Entry 7PZZ (X-ray diffraction, 1.65 A resolution); this record covers chains A and B of the 4 polymer chains in the assembly.

[Chain A (and B)]
Protein: Serine hydroxymethyltransferase 2, mitochondrial
Source organism: Arabidopsis thaliana
Notes: EC 2.1.2.1; chain B of this document is another copy of the same molecule, construct and numbering; everything in this record applies to it too
UniProt: Q94C74 (GLYM2_ARATH); residues 41-517 here = UniProt positions 41-517
Amino-acid sequence (480 residues; numbered 38 to 517; the number before each row is that of its first residue):
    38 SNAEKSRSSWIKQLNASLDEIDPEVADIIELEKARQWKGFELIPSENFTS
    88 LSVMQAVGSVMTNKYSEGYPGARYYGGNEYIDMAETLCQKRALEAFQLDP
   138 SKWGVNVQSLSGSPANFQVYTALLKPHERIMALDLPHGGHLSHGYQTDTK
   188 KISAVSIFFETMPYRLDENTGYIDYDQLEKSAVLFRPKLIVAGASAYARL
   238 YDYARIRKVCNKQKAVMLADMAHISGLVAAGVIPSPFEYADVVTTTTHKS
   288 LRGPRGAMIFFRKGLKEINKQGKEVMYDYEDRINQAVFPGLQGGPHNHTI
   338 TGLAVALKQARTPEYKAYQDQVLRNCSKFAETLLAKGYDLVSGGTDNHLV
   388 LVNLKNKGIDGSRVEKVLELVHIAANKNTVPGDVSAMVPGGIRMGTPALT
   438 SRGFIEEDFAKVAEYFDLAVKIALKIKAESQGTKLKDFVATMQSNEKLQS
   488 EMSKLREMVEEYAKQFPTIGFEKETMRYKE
Not modelled in the structure: 38-42 (chain B: 38-43)
Modified positions: K286 ((2S)-2-amino-6-[[3-hydroxy-2-methyl-5-(phosphonooxymethyl)pyridin-4-yl]methylideneamino]hexanoic acid; LLP)
Sequence notes: expression tag (38-40)
UniProt features mapped onto this chain:
  - binding site (L-serine): S82, E104, Y112, H260, K286, R430
  - binding site (pemetrexed): S82, Y102, E104, Y112, S148 to S150, H177, S232, H260, G331, R430
  - binding site (methotrexate): E104, T184 to T186, K414
  - modified residue: K286 (N6-(pyridoxal phosphate)lysine)

[Interface between chain A and chain B]
Contacting residue pairs - 219 pairs, chain A then chain B:
  S43(A) with A354(B)
  R44(A) with G440(B)
  S46(A) with E351(B)
  W47(A) with E351(B); A354(B); Y355(B); Q358(B); T437(B), hydrogen bond (side chain-backbone); S438(B), hydrogen bond (side chain-backbone)
  I48(A) with S438(B); R439(B); G440(B); P504(B), hydrophobic
  Q50(A) with R289(B); T349(B), hydrogen bond
  L51(A) with S87(B); L88(B), hydrogen bond (backbone-backbone); R289(B); S438(B); I506(B), hydrophobic
  N52(A) with L88(B); T505(B), hydrogen bond (side chain-backbone); I506(B); G507(B), hydrogen bond (side chain-backbone); F508(B)
  A53(A) with L88(B); S89(B)
  S54(A) with Q92(B)
  L55(A) with S89(B); Q92(B), hydrogen bond (backbone-side chain); V342(B), hydrophobic
  I58(A) with S89(B); K345(B); Q346(B)
  D59(A) with R128(B), salt bridge; V342(B); K345(B)
  E61(A) with L124(B); R128(B), salt bridge
  V62(A) with L124(B), hydrophobic; R128(B); T338(B); V342(B), hydrophobic
  I65(A) with Y117(B); M120(B), hydrophobic; L124(B), hydrophobic
  I66(A) with S96(B)
  L68(A) with Y117(B)
  E69(A) with M98(B); Y117(B); I118(B)
  K70(A) with V97(B)
  R72(A) with K101(B); G114(B), hydrogen bond (side chain-backbone); Y117(B)
  Q73(A) with V97(B), hydrogen bond (side chain-backbone); N100(B), hydrogen bond
  E78(A) with K101(B)
  I80(A) with K101(B); Y112(B), hydrophobic; G113(B)
  S82(A) with Y102(B); Y112(B)
  E83(A) with N100(B); K101(B), salt bridge; Y102(B), hydrogen bond (side chain-backbone)
  N84(A) with N100(B)
  F85(A) with N100(B)
  T86(A) with T99(B); N100(B), hydrogen bond
  S87(A) with L51(B)
  L88(A) with L51(B), hydrogen bond (backbone-backbone); N52(B); A53(B)
  S89(A) with A53(B); L55(B); I58(B)
  M91(A) with G95(B); S96(B); V97(B)
  Q92(A) with S54(B); L55(B), hydrogen bond (side chain-backbone)
  V94(A) with V94(B); H335(B)
  G95(A) with M91(B); G95(B)
  S96(A) with I66(B); M91(B)
  V97(A) with K70(B); Q73(B), hydrogen bond (backbone-side chain); M91(B); F508(B), hydrophobic
  M98(A) with I66(B), hydrophobic; E69(B)
  T99(A) with T86(B); R292(B), hydrogen bond (backbone-side chain)
  N100(A) with Q73(B), hydrogen bond; E83(B); N84(B); F85(B); T86(B), hydrogen bond
  K101(A) with R72(B); E83(B), salt bridge; R292(B)
  Y102(A) with S82(B); E83(B), hydrogen bond (backbone-side chain); H285(B), hydrogen bond; K286(B); R292(B)
  Y111(A) with K414(B)
  Y112(A) with I80(B), hydrophobic; S82(B); N413(B)
  G113(A) with I80(B); E406(B)
  G114(A) with R72(B), hydrogen bond (backbone-side chain); E406(B), hydrogen bond (backbone-side chain)
  Y117(A) with I65(B); L68(B); E69(B); R72(B)
  I118(A) with E69(B)
  L124(A) with E61(B); V62(B), hydrophobic; I65(B), hydrophobic
  R128(A) with D59(B), salt bridge; E61(B), salt bridge; V62(B)
  L147(A) with L147(B), hydrophobic; S148(B); H333(B)
  S148(A) with L147(B); H333(B), hydrogen bond
  S150(A) with L328(B); Q329(B); G330(B), hydrogen bond (side chain-backbone)
  F154(A) with F195(B), hydrophobic
  T158(A) with A191(B); F195(B)
  P163(A) with I194(B), hydrophobic; F195(B), hydrophobic
  H164(A) with H164(B), hydrogen bond
  L178(A) with P326(B), hydrophobic
  K187(A) with Q322(B), hydrogen bond
  I189(A) with P326(B), hydrophobic; G327(B)
  S190(A) with G327(B)
  A191(A) with T158(B); G327(B), hydrogen bond (backbone-backbone); L328(B), hydrophobic
  I194(A) with P163(B), hydrophobic
  F195(A) with F154(B), hydrophobic; T158(B); P163(B), hydrophobic; F195(B), hydrophobic; F196(B), hydrophobic
  F196(A) with F195(B), hydrophobic
  H285(A) with Y102(B), hydrogen bond
  K286(A) with Y102(B); G330(B); G331(B)
  R289(A) with L51(B)
  R292(A) with T99(B), hydrogen bond (side chain-backbone); K101(B), hydrogen bond (side chain-backbone); Y102(B); P332(B); H333(B); H335(B)
  Q322(A) with K187(B)
  P326(A) with L178(B), hydrophobic; I189(B), hydrophobic; S190(B)
  G327(A) with I189(B); S190(B); A191(B), hydrogen bond (backbone-backbone)
  L328(A) with S150(B); A191(B), hydrophobic
  Q329(A) with S150(B)
  G330(A) with S150(B), hydrogen bond (backbone-side chain); K286(B)
  G331(A) with K286(B)
  P332(A) with R292(B)
  H333(A) with L147(B); S148(B), hydrogen bond; R292(B)
  H335(A) with V94(B); R292(B)
  T338(A) with V62(B)
  V342(A) with L55(B), hydrophobic; D59(B); V62(B), hydrophobic
  K345(A) with I58(B); D59(B)
  E351(A) with S46(B), hydrogen bond; W47(B); Q50(B), hydrogen bond
  A354(A) with W47(B)
  Y355(A) with W47(B), hydrophobic
  Q358(A) with W47(B)
  E402(A) with G113(B)
  E406(A) with G113(B); G114(B), hydrogen bond (side chain-backbone)
  A412(A) with G113(B), hydrogen bond (backbone-backbone)
  N413(A) with Y111(B); Y112(B)
  T437(A) with W47(B)
  S438(A) with W47(B), hydrogen bond (backbone-side chain); I48(B); L51(B)
  R439(A) with I48(B)
  G440(A) with R44(B), hydrogen bond (backbone-side chain)
  I442(A) with R44(B)
  P504(A) with I48(B), hydrophobic
  T505(A) with N52(B), hydrogen bond (backbone-side chain)
  I506(A) with L51(B), hydrophobic; N52(B)
  G507(A) with N52(B), hydrogen bond (backbone-side chain)
  F508(A) with N52(B); V97(B), hydrophobic
Interface residues without a listed pair, chain A (116 interface residues in all): A93, E104, N115, M120, A121, P151, H177, V192, F325, A341, Q346, T349, A411, K414, E509
Interface residues without a listed pair, chain B (113 interface residues in all): A93, E104, N115, A121, P151, H177, V192, G293, F325, A341, Y352, E402, A412

[Summary]
The interface between chain A and chain B involves 116 residues on one side and 113 on the other; the contacts
include 41 hydrogen bonds and 6 salt bridges. Polar pairs include D59(A)-R128(B), E61(A)-R128(B) and
E83(A)-K101(B).
Both chains are Serine hydroxymethyltransferase 2, mitochondrial (Arabidopsis thaliana). Entry 7PZZ (Crystal
structure of serine hydroxymethyltransferase, isoform 2 from Arabidopsis thaliana (SHM2)) was determined by
X-ray diffraction together with 7Q00, 7QPE and 7QX8 from the same study.
